4XDO - chain A; structure by X-ray diffraction, 1.97 A resolution.

# Chain A
Molecule: Lysine-specific demethylase 4C
Source organism: Homo sapiens
Notes: EC 1.14.11.-; fragment: catalytic domain
UniProtKB: Q9H3R0 (KDM4C_HUMAN); residue numbers follow UniProt; this construct covers 10-347
Sequence (338 residues; each row starts with the number of its first residue):
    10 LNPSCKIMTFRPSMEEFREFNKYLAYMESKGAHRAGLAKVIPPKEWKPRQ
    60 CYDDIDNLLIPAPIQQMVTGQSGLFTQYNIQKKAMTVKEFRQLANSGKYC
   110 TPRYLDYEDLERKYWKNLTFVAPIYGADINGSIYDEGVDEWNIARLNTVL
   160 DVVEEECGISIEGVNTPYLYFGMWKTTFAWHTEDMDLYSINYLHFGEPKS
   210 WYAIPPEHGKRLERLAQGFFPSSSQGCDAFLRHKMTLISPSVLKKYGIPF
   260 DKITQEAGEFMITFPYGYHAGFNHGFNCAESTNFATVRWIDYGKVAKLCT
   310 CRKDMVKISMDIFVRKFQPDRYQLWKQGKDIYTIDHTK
Bound ions: Fe ion: His190, Glu192, His278 (together with N-oxalylglycine); Zn2+: Cys236, His242, Cys308, Cys310
Ligand contacts: N-oxalylglycine (OGA): Tyr134, Tyr179, Phe187, His190, Glu192, Ser198, Asn200, Lys208, Trp210, Thr272, His278, Ser290

# Summary
Bound to chain A: N-oxalylglycine. His190, Glu192 and His278 coordinate a Fe ion ion. Cys236, His242, Cys308
and Cys310 form the Zn2+ site.
Chain A is Lysine-specific demethylase 4C (Homo sapiens); the structure, Crystal structure of human KDM4C
catalytic domain with OGA, was determined by X-ray diffraction (same publication as 4XDP).
